6XRJ - chains A and B; structure by X-ray diffraction, 3.15 A resolution.

[Chain A]
Molecule: DH717.1 heavy chain Fab fragment
Source organism: Homo sapiens
Notes: antibody fragment or engineered binder
Sequence (226 residues; row label = number of the first residue in the row):
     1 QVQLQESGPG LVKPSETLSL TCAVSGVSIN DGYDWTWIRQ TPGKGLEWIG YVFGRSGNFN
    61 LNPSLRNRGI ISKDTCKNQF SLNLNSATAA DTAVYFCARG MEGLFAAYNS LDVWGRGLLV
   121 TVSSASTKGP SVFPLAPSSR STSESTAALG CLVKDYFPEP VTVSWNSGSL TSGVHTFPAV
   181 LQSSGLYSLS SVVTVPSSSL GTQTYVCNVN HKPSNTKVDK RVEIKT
Unresolved in the structure: 139-143, 225-226
Cystine bridges: Cys22-Cys97

[Chain B]
Molecule: DH717.1 light chain Fab fragment
Source organism: Homo sapiens
Notes: antibody fragment or engineered binder
Sequence (211 residues; row label = number of the first residue in the row):
     3 ALTQPPSVSG SPGQSVIISC TGTSSDIGQY NSVSWYQQHP DKAPKLVIYG VTSRPSGVSD
    63 RFSGSKYGDT ASLTISGLQA EDEADYYCSS HADENMALFG GGTRLTVLGQ PKASPTVTLF
   123 PPSSEELQAN KATLVCLISD FYPGVVKVAW KADGSAVNAG VETTTPSKQS NNKYAASSYL
   183 SLTSDQWKSH KSYSCQVTHE GSTVEKTVAP A

[Chain A / chain B interface]
Pairs across the interface - 70 pairs, chain A then chain B:
  Gln40(A) with Gln40(B), hydrogen bond; Tyr89(B)
  Gly45(A) with Tyr89(B)
  Leu46(A) with Tyr89(B), hydrophobic; Phe101(B), hydrophobic
  Glu47(A) with Phe101(B)
  Trp48(A) with Asn97(B); Met98(B), hydrophobic; Ala99(B); Phe101(B)
  Tyr51(A) with Asn97(B)
  Asn60(A) with Glu96(B); Asn97(B), hydrogen bond (side chain-backbone); Met98(B)
  Leu61(A) with Met98(B)
  Pro63(A) with Met98(B)
  Arg66(A) with Met98(B)
  Phe96(A) with Ala45(B), hydrophobic
  Met101(A) with Leu48(B), hydrophobic; Tyr51(B), hydrophobic
  Leu104(A) with Tyr51(B), hydrophobic
  Phe105(A) with His93(B)
  Ala106(A) with His93(B)
  Tyr108(A) with His93(B), hydrogen bond; Asn97(B); Met98(B); Ala99(B), hydrophobic
  Asn109(A) with Ser34(B); Val35(B); Ser36(B), hydrogen bond (backbone-side chain); Tyr38(B), hydrogen bond (backbone-side chain); Ser91(B), hydrogen bond; Ser92(B), hydrogen bond (side chain-backbone); His93(B); Ala99(B)
  Ser110(A) with Tyr38(B); Leu48(B); Tyr51(B)
  Leu111(A) with Tyr38(B), hydrogen bond (backbone-side chain); Leu48(B)
  Trp114(A) with Tyr38(B), hydrophobic; Pro46(B)
  Gly115(A) with Ala45(B)
  Phe133(A) with Ser125(B); Glu127(B); Glu128(B)
  Pro134(A) with Ser125(B), hydrogen bond (backbone-side chain)
  Leu135(A) with Phe122(B), hydrophobic
  Glu144(A) with Pro123(B)
  Ser145(A) with Thr120(B); Leu121(B), hydrogen bond (side chain-backbone)
  Ala148(A) with Phe122(B)
  Leu152(A) with Thr135(B); Tyr181(B), hydrophobic
  Asp155(A) with Lys133(B), salt bridge
  His175(A) with Ser141(B); Gln171(B); Ala177(B)
  Phe177(A) with Leu139(B), hydrophobic; Ile140(B); Ala178(B)
  Pro178(A) with Ser169(B); Ser179(B)
  Ala179(A) with Thr166(B)
  Val180(A) with Tyr181(B), hydrophobic
  Gln182(A) with Glu164(B)
  Leu189(A) with Tyr181(B)
  Ser190(A) with Val137(B); Tyr181(B), hydrogen bond
  Val192(A) with Leu139(B), hydrophobic
Other interface residues (no listed pair), chain A (47 interface residues in all): Ile38, Asn62, Asp112, Ala136, Leu149, Gly150, Lys154, Leu181, Ser188
Other interface residues (no listed pair), chain B (45 interface residues in all): Tyr32, Lys44, Gly52, Thr165, Val210, Ala213

[In short]
Chain A and chain B form an interface of 47 and 45 residues respectively; the contacts include 11 hydrogen
bonds and 1 salt bridge. Polar contacts include Asp155(A)-Lys133(B), Gln40(A)-Gln40(B) and Asn60(A)-Asn97(B).
Chain A is DH717.1 heavy chain Fab fragment and chain B is DH717.1 light chain Fab fragment, both from Homo
sapiens; the structure, Crystal structure of the disulfide linked DH717.1 Fab dimer, derived from a macaque
HIV-1 vaccine-induced Env ..., was determined by X-ray diffraction together with 6VTU, 7L02, 7L06, 7L09, 7L6M,
7L6O, 7LU9 and 7LUA from the same study.
